PDB entry 2D01 | X-ray diffraction, 1.34 A resolution | chain A

# Chain A
Protein: Photoactive yellow protein
Organism: Halorhodospira halophila
UniProtKB: P16113 (PYP_ECTHA); numbering as in UniProt (aligned over 1-125)
Sequence (125 residues; numbered 1 to 125; the number before each row is that of its first residue):
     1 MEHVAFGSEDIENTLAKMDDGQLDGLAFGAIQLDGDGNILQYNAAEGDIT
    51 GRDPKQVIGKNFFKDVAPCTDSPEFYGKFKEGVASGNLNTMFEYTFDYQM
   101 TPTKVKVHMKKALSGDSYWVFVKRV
Disordered / not traced: 1
Swiss-Prot annotation at these positions:
  - modified residue: Cys69 (S-(4-hydroxycinnamyl)cysteine)
Covalent attachments: 4'-hydroxycinnamic acid (HC4) linked to Cys69
Residues lining bound ligands: 4'-hydroxycinnamic acid (HC4): Ile31, Tyr42, Glu46, Thr50, Arg52, Phe62, Val66, Ala67, Pro68, Thr70, Phe96, Asp97, Tyr98, Met100

# Overview
4'-hydroxycinnamic acid is covalently linked to Cys69.
Chain A is Photoactive yellow protein (Halorhodospira halophila); the structure, Wild Type Photoactive Yellow
Protein, P65 Form, was determined by X-ray diffraction together with 2D02 from the same study.
